2P2R - chains B and A; structure by X-ray diffraction, 1.60 A resolution.

== Chain B ==
Molecule: C-rich strand of human telomeric DNA
Notes: fragment: third KH domain of human Poly(C)-binding Protein 2
Sequence (7 nucleotides; row label = number of the first residue in the row):
   498 AACCCTA

== Chain A ==
Protein: Poly(rC)-binding protein 2
Source organism: Homo sapiens
UniProt: Q15366 (PCBP2_HUMAN); numbering as in UniProt (aligned over 285-359)
Sequence (76 residues; each row starts with the number of its first residue):
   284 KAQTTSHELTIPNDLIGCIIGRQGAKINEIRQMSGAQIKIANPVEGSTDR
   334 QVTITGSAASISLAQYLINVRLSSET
Disordered / not traced: 284-285, 359
Modified residues: Mse316 (selenomethionine; parent Met)
Sequence notes: expression tag (284); modified residue (316)
Ligand contacts: 6-aminopyrimidin-2(1h)-one (CYT): Thr293, Ile294, Pro295, Leu298, Leu355
Curated features (UniProtKB/Swiss-Prot):
  - cross-link: Lys322 (Glycyl lysine isopeptide (Lys-Gly) (interchain with G-Cter in SUMO2))
From the paper describing this entry:
  - binding site for C-rich strand of human telomeric DNA (chain B): Asn296, Asp297, Gly300, Cys301, Arg305, Gln306, Lys309, Arg314, Ile321, Lys322, Ile323, Ala324, Asn325, Arg333
  - specificity-determining residues: Arg314, Arg333

== How chain B and chain A interact ==
Contacting residue pairs (29; chain B residue first):
  DA499(B) with Asp297(A), base contact; Leu298(A), base contact; Glu358(A), base contact
  DC500(B) with Gly300(A), base contact; Cys301(A), base contact; Gly304(A), base contact; Arg305(A), base contact; Lys309(A), hydrogen bond to the base
  DC501(B) with Ile299(A), base contact; Ile303(A), sugar contact; Gly304(A), sugar contact; Arg305(A), phosphate contact; Gln306(A), hydrogen bond to the phosphate; Gly307(A), sugar contact; Arg333(A), hydrogen bond to the base
  DC502(B) with Ile303(A), sugar contact; Gln306(A), sugar contact; Gly307(A), sugar contact; Ile310(A), base contact; Asn311(A), phosphate contact; Arg314(A), hydrogen bond to the base; Ile323(A), hydrogen bond to the base; Arg333(A), base contact
  DT503(B) with Asn311(A), sugar contact; Arg314(A), hydrogen bond to the sugar; Lys322(A), hydrogen bond to the base; Asn325(A), base contact
  DA504(B) with Lys322(A), hydrogen bond to the base; Asn325(A), hydrogen bond to the base
Other interface residues (no listed pair), chain A (22 interface residues in all): Asn296, Gln320, Ala324

== Overview ==
6 residues of chain B face 22 of chain A across their interface; the contacts include 9 hydrogen bonds. Among
the polar pairs are DC500(B)-Lys309(A), DC501(B)-Arg333(A) and DC502(B)-Arg314(A). From the paper: a binding
site for C-rich strand of human telomeric DNA (chain B) at Asn296(A), Asp297(A) and Gly300(A) among others;
specificity determinants Arg314(A) and Arg333(A).
Chain B is C-rich strand of human telomeric DNA and chain A is Poly(rC)-binding protein 2 (Homo sapiens); the
structure, Crystal structure of the third KH domain of human Poly(C)-Binding Protein-2 in complex with C-rich
strand ..., was determined by X-ray diffraction.
